PDB entry 1RHQ | X-ray diffraction, 3.00 A resolution | chains A and D of the 4 polymer chains in the assembly

# Chain A (and D)
Molecule: Caspase-3
Organism: Homo sapiens
Notes: EC 3.4.22.-; fragment: p17 subunit; chain D of this document is another copy of the same molecule, construct and numbering; everything in this record applies to it too
UniProt: P42574 (ICE3_HUMAN); the construct lacks a stretch of the UniProt sequence and is renumbered around it, so the offset changes along the chain: 145-156 = UniProt 29-40; 163-175 = UniProt 45-57; 176-222 = UniProt 61-107; 224-247 = UniProt 108-131; 1 more segments
Sequence (147 residues; each row starts with the number of its first residue; note: 11 numbers in that range are skipped by the numbering (no residue carries them; nothing is unmodelled there); a row labelled like 175A-175C holds insertion residues (175A, then the next letters in order)):
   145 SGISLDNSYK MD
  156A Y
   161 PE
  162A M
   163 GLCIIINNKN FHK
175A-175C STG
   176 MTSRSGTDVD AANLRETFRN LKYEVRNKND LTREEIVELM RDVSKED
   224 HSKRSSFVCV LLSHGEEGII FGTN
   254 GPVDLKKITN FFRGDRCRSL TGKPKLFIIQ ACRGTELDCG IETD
Unresolved in the structure: 145-149, 296-297
Swiss-Prot annotation at these positions:
  - active site: His237, Cys285
  - modified residue: Cys285 (S-nitrosocysteine)
Covalent attachments: compound 0ZZ linked to Cys285
Small-molecule neighbours: 0ZZ (5-S-benzyl-3-({N-[(5-bromo-2-methoxyphenyl)acetyl]-L-valyl}amino)-2,3-dideoxy-5-thio-D-erythro-pentonic acid): Met176, Arg179, Ser236, His237, Gly238, Glu239, Phe244, Gln283, Ala284, Thr288

# How chain A and chain D interact
Contacting residue pairs - 6 pairs, chain A then chain D:
  Gly267(A) with Ile294(D)
  Asp268(A) with Ile294(D)
  Thr274(A) with Glu295(D)
  Ile294(A) with Gly267(D); Asp268(D)
  Glu295(A) with Thr274(D)

# Summary
The chain A/chain D interface involves 5 residues from each chain. Covalently linked compound 0ZZ: at
Cys285(A). UniProt lists active-site residues His237(A) and Cys285(A) on chain A.
Chain A and chain D are both Caspase-3 (Homo sapiens); the structure, Crystal structure of the complex of
caspase-3 with a bromomethoxyphenyl inhibitor, was determined by X-ray diffraction (same publication as 1RE1,
1RHJ, 1RHK, 1RHM, 1RHR and 1RHU).
